5JTL - chains A and C of the 5 polymer chains in the assembly; structure by solution NMR.

Chain A (and C):
Protein: Protein-export protein SecB
From: Escherichia coli O157:H7
Notes: chain C of this document is another copy of the same molecule, construct and numbering; everything in this record applies to it too
UniProtKB: P0AG88 (SECB_ECO57); residue numbers follow UniProt; this construct covers 1-155
Sequence (155 residues; each row starts with the number of its first residue):
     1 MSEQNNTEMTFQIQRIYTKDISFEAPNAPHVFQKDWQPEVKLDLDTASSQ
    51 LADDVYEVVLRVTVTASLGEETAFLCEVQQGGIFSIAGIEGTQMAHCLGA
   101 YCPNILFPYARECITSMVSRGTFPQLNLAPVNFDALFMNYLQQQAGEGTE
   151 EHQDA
What the authors report for this chain:
  - mutagenesis - V40A/L42A/L44A (40-fold): decreased binding to Alkaline phosphatase
  - conformationally variable residues (helix shift): Ala95, Phe137

How chain A and chain C interact:
Pairs across the interface - 37 pairs, chain A then chain C:
  Met1(A) - Val40(C)
  Ile13(A) - Pro130(C)
  Ile16(A) - Arg111(C)
  Ile16(A) - Asn127(C)
  Pro108(A) - Asn104(C)
  Pro108(A) - Pro108(C)
  Tyr109(A) - Phe107(C)
  Tyr109(A) - Pro108(C)
  Tyr109(A) - Pro130(C)
  Arg111(A) - Ile105(C)
  Arg111(A) - Tyr109(C)
  Glu112(A) - Pro108(C)
  Glu112(A) - Tyr109(C)
  Glu112(A) - Glu112(C)
  Thr115(A) - Tyr109(C)
  Gln125(A) - Arg15(C)
  Gln125(A) - Ile16(C)
  Asn127(A) - Ile13(C)
  Asn127(A) - Arg15(C)
  Asn127(A) - Ile16(C)
  Asn127(A) - Tyr109(C)
  Ala129(A) - Ile13(C)
  Pro130(A) - Tyr101(C)
  Pro130(A) - Ile105(C)
  Asn132(A) - Tyr101(C)
  Asn132(A) - Asp134(C)
  Asp134(A) - Ala135(C)
  Asp134(A) - Met138(C)
  Ala135(A) - Met138(C)
  Met138(A) - Met138(C)
  Glu150(A) - Asn139(C)
  Glu151(A) - Asn132(C)
  His152(A) - Asn139(C)
  Gln153(A) - Asn132(C)
  Gln153(A) - Leu136(C)
  Ala155(A) - Leu136(C)
  Ala155(A) - Tyr140(C)
Also at the interface, not in a pair above, chain A (24 interface residues in all): Gln12, Arg15, Ser116
Also at the interface, not in a pair above, chain C (22 interface residues in all): Gln14

Summary:
24 residues of chain A face 22 of chain C across their interface. The paper reports that V40A/L42A/L44A of
chain A reduce binding to Alkaline phosphatase; conformational variability at Ala95(A) and Phe137(A).
Both chains are Protein-export protein SecB (Escherichia coli O157:H7). Entry 5JTL (The structure of chaperone
SecB in complex with unstructured proPhoA) was determined by solution NMR (same publication as 5JTM, 5JTN,
5JTO, 5JTP, 5JTQ and 5JTR).
